6WGC - chains C and E of the 11 polymer chains in the assembly; structure by electron microscopy, 4.30 A resolution (low resolution: residue-level contacts below are approximate; hydrogen-bond / salt-bridge calls are withheld).

# Chain C
Name: Origin recognition complex subunit 3
From: Saccharomyces cerevisiae
Reference sequence: P54790 (ORC3_YEAST); residue numbers follow UniProt; this construct covers 1-616
Amino-acid sequence (616 residues; numbered 1 to 616; the number before each row is that of its first residue):
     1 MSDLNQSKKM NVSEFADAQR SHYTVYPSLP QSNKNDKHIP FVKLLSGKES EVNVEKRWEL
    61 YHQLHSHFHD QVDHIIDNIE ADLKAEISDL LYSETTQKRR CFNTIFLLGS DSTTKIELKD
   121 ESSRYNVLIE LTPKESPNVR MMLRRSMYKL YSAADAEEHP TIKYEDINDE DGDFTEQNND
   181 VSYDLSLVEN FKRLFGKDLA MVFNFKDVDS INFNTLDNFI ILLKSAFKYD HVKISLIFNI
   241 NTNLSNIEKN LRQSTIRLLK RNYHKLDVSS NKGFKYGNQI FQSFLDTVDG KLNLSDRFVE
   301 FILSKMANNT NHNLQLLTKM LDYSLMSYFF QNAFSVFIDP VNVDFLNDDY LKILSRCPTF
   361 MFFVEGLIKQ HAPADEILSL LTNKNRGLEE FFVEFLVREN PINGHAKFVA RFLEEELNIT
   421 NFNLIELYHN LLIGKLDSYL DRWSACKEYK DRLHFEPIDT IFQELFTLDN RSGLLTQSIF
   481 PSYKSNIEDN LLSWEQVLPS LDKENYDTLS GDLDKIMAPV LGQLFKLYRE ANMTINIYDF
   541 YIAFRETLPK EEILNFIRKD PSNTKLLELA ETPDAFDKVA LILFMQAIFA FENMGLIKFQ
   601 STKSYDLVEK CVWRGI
Not modelled in the structure: 1-15, 28-54, 160-179, 500-508, 616
Curated features (UniProtKB/Swiss-Prot):
  - modified residue: S2 (N-acetylserine)

# Chain E
Name: Origin recognition complex subunit 5
From: Saccharomyces cerevisiae
Reference sequence: P50874 (ORC5_YEAST); numbering as in UniProt (aligned over 1-479)
Amino-acid sequence (479 residues; row label = number of the first residue in the row):
     1 MNVTTPEVAF REYQTNCLAS YISADPDITP SNLILQGYSG TGKTYTLKKY FNANPNLHAV
    61 WLEPVELVSW KPLLQAIART VQYKLKTLYP NIPTTDYDPL QVEEPFLLVK TLHNIFVQYE
   121 SLQEKTCLFL ILDGFDSLQD LDAALFNKYI KLNELLPKDS KINIKFIYTM LETSFLQRYS
   181 THCIPTVMFP RYNVDEVSTI LVMSRCGELM EDSCLRKRII EEQITDCTDD QFQNVAANFI
   241 HLIVQAFHSY TGNDIFALND LIDFKWPKYV SRITKENIFE PLALYKSAIK LFLSTDDNLS
   301 ENGQGESAIT TNRDDLENSQ TYDLSIISKY LLIASYICSY LEPRYDASIF SRKTRIIQGR
   361 AAYGRRKKKE VNPRYLQPSL FAIERLLAIF QAIFPIQGKA ESGSLSALRE ESLMKANIEV
   421 FQNLSELHTL KLIATTMNKN IDYLSPKVRW KVNVPWEIIK EISESVHFNI SDYFSDIHE
Not modelled in the structure: 1, 300-318, 354-371, 396-411, 477-479
Residues lining bound ligands:
  - ATP-gamma-S (AGS; phosphothiophosphoric acid-adenylate ester), molecule 1: V8, A9, F10, Y38, S39, G40, T41, G42, K43, T44, Y45, D133, Y192, I200, I255, F256
  - ATP-gamma-S (AGS), molecule 2: K151, E154, K158
Curated features (UniProtKB/Swiss-Prot):
  - binding site (ATP): G37 to T44

# How chain C and chain E interact
Residue-residue contacts (54; chain C residue first):
  F106(C) with L299(E)
  L108(C) with Q320(E)
  R140(C) with V68(E)
  L143(C) with V68(E)
  R144(C) with P72(E)
  D180(C) with L100(E)
  D184(C) with P72(E)
  L185(C) with E66(E)
  E189(C) with E66(E)
  D209(C) with T429(E); L430(E); K431(E)
  S210(C) with K431(E)
  N218(C) with Q139(E)
  S225(C) with E66(E)
  T242(C) with Q320(E); L430(E)
  N243(C) with Q320(E); Y322(E)
  L244(C) with Q320(E)
  S245(C) with S319(E)
  E248(C) with N298(E); L299(E)
  I256(C) with D297(E)
  R257(C) with A257(E); D260(E); F264(E)
  K260(C) with F264(E); D296(E); D297(E); N298(E); L299(E)
  R261(C) with D260(E); F264(E)
  Y263(C) with L299(E)
  K265(C) with L299(E)
  A307(C) with S325(E)
  N308(C) with S325(E); I326(E); I327(E); N423(E)
  T310(C) with D323(E); L324(E); S325(E)
  F480(C) with I418(E); E419(E)
  P481(C) with I418(E)
  S482(C) with A416(E)
  K484(C) with L387(E); N417(E)
  K598(C) with K447(E)
  C611(C) with E384(E)
  R614(C) with K415(E)
  G615(C) with K415(E)
Interface residues without a listed pair, chain C (47 interface residues in all): K98, K134, V139, S182, D207, L222, N241, Q253, S485, Q600, S601, W613
Interface residues without a listed pair, chain E (40 interface residues in all): V65, Q75, R79, D263, F421, L432, N440, S445

# Summary
47 residues of chain C and 40 residues of chain E are in contact. Chain E binds ATP-gamma-S. From UniProt: 8
ATP-binding residues on chain E.
Here chain C is Origin recognition complex subunit 3 and chain E is Origin recognition complex subunit 5, both
from Saccharomyces cerevisiae. Entry 6WGC (Atomic model of semi-attached mutant OCCM-DNA complex
(ORC-Cdc6-Cdt1-Mcm2-7 with Mcm6 WHD truncation)) was determined by electron microscopy together with 6WGF,
6WGG and 6WGI from the same study.
